5WER - chains A and B of the 3 polymer chains in the assembly; structure by X-ray diffraction, 3.41 A resolution.

== Chain A ==
Protein: H-2 class I histocompatibility antigen, D-D alpha chain
Organism: Mus musculus
UniProt: P01900 (HA12_MOUSE); residues 2-277 here correspond to UniProt positions 26-301 (UniProt number = residue number + 24)
Amino-acid sequence (277 residues; row label = number of the first residue in the row):
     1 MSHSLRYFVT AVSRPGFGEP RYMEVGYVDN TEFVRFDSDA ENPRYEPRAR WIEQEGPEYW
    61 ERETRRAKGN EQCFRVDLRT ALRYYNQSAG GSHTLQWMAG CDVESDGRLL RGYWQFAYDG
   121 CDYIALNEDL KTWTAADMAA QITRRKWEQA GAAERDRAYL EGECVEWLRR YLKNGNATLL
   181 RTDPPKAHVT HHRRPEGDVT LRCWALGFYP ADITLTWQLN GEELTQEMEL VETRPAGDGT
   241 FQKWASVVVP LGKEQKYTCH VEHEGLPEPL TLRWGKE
Not modelled in the structure: 1, 220-222, 249-254, 276-277
Construct notes: initiating methionine (1); engineered mutation Cys73 (Ser97 in P01900)
Swiss-Prot annotation at these positions:
  - region: Gly275 to Glu277 (Connecting peptide)
  - glycosylation (N-linked (GlcNAc...) asparagine): Asn86, Asn176
Disulfides: Cys101-Cys164, Cys203-Cys259
Reported in the primary citation:
  - conformationally variable residues (helix shift, side-chain flip): Arg66, Tyr84, Met138 to Ala150
  - contacts within the chain: Arg66-Tyr159 (hydrogen bond)

== Chain B ==
Protein: Beta-2-microglobulin
Organism: Homo sapiens
UniProt: P61769 (B2MG_HUMAN); residues 1-99 here correspond to UniProt positions 21-119 (UniProt number = residue number + 20)
Amino-acid sequence (100 residues; each row starts with the number of its first residue; numbering starts at 0):
     0 MIQRTPKIQV YSRHPAENGK SNFLNCYVSG FHPSDIEVDL LKNGERIEKV EHSDLSFSKD
    60 WSFYLLYYTE FTPTEKDEYA CRVNHVTLSQ PKIVKWDRDM
Not modelled in the structure: 0, 99
Construct notes: initiating methionine (0)
Swiss-Prot annotation at these positions:
  - modified residue: Gln2 (Pyrrolidone carboxylic acid)
  - glycosylation: Ile1 (N-linked (Glc) (glycation) isoleucine), Lys19 (N-linked (Glc) (glycation) lysine), Lys41 (N-linked (Glc) (glycation) lysine), Lys48 (N-linked (Glc) (glycation) lysine), Lys58 (N-linked (Glc) (glycation) lysine), Lys91 (N-linked (Glc) (glycation) lysine), Lys94 (N-linked (Glc) (glycation) lysine)
Disulfides: Cys25-Cys80

== Chain A / chain B interface ==
Residue-residue contacts - 40 pairs, chain A then chain B:
  Phe8(A) with Phe56(B), hydrophobic; Ser57(B); Lys58(B)
  Thr10(A) with Phe56(B)
  Arg21(A) with Asp53(B), salt bridge
  Val25(A) with Phe56(B), hydrophobic
  Tyr27(A) with Ser55(B); Phe56(B); Tyr63(B)
  Arg35(A) with Asp53(B), salt bridge
  Thr94(A) with His31(B), hydrogen bond
  Gln96(A) with His31(B), hydrogen bond; Trp60(B), hydrogen bond (side chain-backbone); Phe62(B)
  Met98(A) with Trp60(B), hydrophobic
  Gln115(A) with Trp60(B)
  Ala117(A) with Trp60(B)
  Asp119(A) with Ile1(B), hydrogen bond (backbone-backbone); His31(B)
  Gly120(A) with Ile1(B); His31(B), hydrogen bond (backbone-side chain)
  Cys121(A) with Ile1(B), hydrogen bond (side chain-backbone)
  Asp122(A) with Trp60(B)
  Arg202(A) with Asp98(B)
  Trp204(A) with Asp98(B)
  Val231(A) with Gln8(B)
  Glu232(A) with Lys6(B), salt bridge; Gln8(B)
  Thr233(A) with Tyr26(B)
  Arg234(A) with Gln8(B); Tyr10(B); Tyr26(B)
  Pro235(A) with Tyr10(B), hydrogen bond (backbone-side chain); Tyr26(B); Leu65(B)
  Gly237(A) with Arg12(B); Asn24(B)
  Asp238(A) with Arg12(B), salt bridge
  Gln242(A) with Tyr10(B); Ser11(B), hydrogen bond (side chain-backbone)
Also at the interface, not in a pair above, chain A (32 interface residues in all): Arg6, Met23, Asp37, Trp97, Phe116, His192, Ala236
Also at the interface, not in a pair above, chain B (21 interface residues in all): Val9, Leu54

== Overview ==
32 residues of chain A face 21 of chain B across their interface; the contacts include 8 hydrogen bonds and 4
salt bridges. Polar pairs include Arg21(A)-Asp53(B), Arg35(A)-Asp53(B) and Glu232(A)-Lys6(B). The paper
reports conformational variability at Arg66(A), Tyr84(A) and Met138(A); contacts within the chain involving
Arg66(A) and Tyr159(A).
Chain A is H-2 class I histocompatibility antigen, D-D alpha chain (Mus musculus) and chain B is
Beta-2-microglobulin (Homo sapiens); the structure, Crystal Structure of TAPBPR and H2-Dd complex, was
determined by X-ray diffraction (same publication as 5WES, 5WET and 5WEU).
